Entry 1DCL (X-ray diffraction, 2.30 A resolution); this record covers chains A and B.

== Chain A (and B) ==
Name: MCG
Source organism: Homo sapiens
Notes: chain B of this document is another copy of the same molecule, construct and numbering; everything in this record applies to it too
UniProt: P01709 (LV2F_HUMAN); residues 2-216 here correspond to UniProt positions 21-235 (UniProt number = residue number + 19)
Chain sequence (216 residues; row label = number of the first residue in the row):
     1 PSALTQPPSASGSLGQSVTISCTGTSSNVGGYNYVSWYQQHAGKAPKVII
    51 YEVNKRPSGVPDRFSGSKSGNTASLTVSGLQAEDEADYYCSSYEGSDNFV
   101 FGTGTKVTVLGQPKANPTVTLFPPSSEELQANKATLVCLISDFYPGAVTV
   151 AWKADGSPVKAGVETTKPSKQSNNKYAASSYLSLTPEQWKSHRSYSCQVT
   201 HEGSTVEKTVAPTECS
Differences from the reference sequence: conflict I20 (Phe39 in P01709), T23 (Ser42 in P01709), N28 (Asp47 in P01709), 20 further conflict positions vs the reference (P01709) not listed
Swiss-Prot annotation at these positions:
  - region: S26, S27, V29 to Y34 (Complementarity-determining-1), V35 to Y51 (Framework-2), K55 to C90 (Framework-3), S91 to Y93, G95, S96, N98, F99 (Complementarity-determining-3)
Disulfides: C22-C90, C138-C197

== Interface between chain A and chain B ==
Residue-residue contacts (62; chain A residue first):
  Q40(A) with Q40(B), hydrogen bond
  K44(A) with Y89(B)
  A45(A) with Y89(B), hydrophobic; G102(B)
  P46(A) with Y89(B); F101(B)
  V48(A) with F101(B), hydrophobic
  Y51(A) with D97(B), hydrogen bond
  P57(A) with N98(B)
  Y89(A) with Q40(B); K44(B), hydrogen bond (side chain-backbone); A45(B), hydrophobic; P46(B)
  S96(A) with Y51(B), hydrogen bond (backbone-side chain)
  D97(A) with Y51(B); P57(B); S58(B), hydrogen bond (side chain-backbone)
  F99(A) with V48(B), hydrophobic; Y51(B), hydrophobic
  F101(A) with Y38(B), hydrophobic; P46(B)
  G102(A) with A45(B)
  L121(A) with S125(B)
  F122(A) with F122(B), hydrophobic; P123(B); T135(B); V137(B), hydrophobic
  P123(A) with F122(B)
  S125(A) with S216(B)
  S126(A) with E214(B); S216(B)
  E128(A) with T120(B)
  T135(A) with F122(B)
  V137(A) with F122(B), hydrophobic; V137(B), hydrophobic; L139(B), hydrophobic
  L139(A) with T135(B); V137(B), hydrophobic; Y181(B), hydrophobic
  S141(A) with Y181(B)
  E164(A) with Q171(B); S172(B), hydrogen bond (side chain-backbone)
  T165(A) with S169(B)
  T166(A) with T166(B); K167(B); S169(B); A177(B)
  K167(A) with A42(B), hydrogen bond (side chain-backbone); G43(B); K44(B); S169(B), hydrogen bond (backbone-side chain)
  S169(A) with T166(B), hydrogen bond; K167(B), hydrogen bond (side chain-backbone)
  Q171(A) with E164(B); Y181(B), hydrogen bond
  S172(A) with E164(B), hydrogen bond
  A177(A) with T166(B)
  S179(A) with S179(B)
  Y181(A) with L139(B), hydrophobic; S141(B); Q171(B), hydrogen bond
  C215(A) with C215(B), disulfide
Also at the interface, not in a pair above, chain A (42 interface residues in all): Y38, G43, N98, T120, P124, D142, V210, E214
Also at the interface, not in a pair above, chain B (42 interface residues in all): S96, F99, L121, E127, E128, D142
Disulfides between the chains: C215(A)-C215(B)

== Summary ==
The chain A/chain B interface involves 42 residues from each chain; the contacts include 1 disulfide bond and
13 hydrogen bonds. Among the polar pairs are Q40(A)-Q40(B), Y51(A)-D97(B) and Y89(A)-K44(B).
Both chains are MCG (Homo sapiens). Entry 1DCL (Mcg, a lambda V type light-chain dimer (bence-jones protein),
crystallized from ammonium sulfate) was determined by X-ray diffraction together with 2MCG and 3MCG from the
same study.
